Entry 7YP5 (X-ray diffraction, 2.33 A resolution); this record covers chains A and B.

== Chain A (and B) ==
Molecule: Glycosyltransferase
Organism: Streptomyces sp. SCSIO 01934
Notes: chain B of this document is another copy of the same molecule, construct and numbering; everything in this record applies to it too
UniProt: E5L4T5 (E5L4T5_9ACTN); residue numbers follow UniProt; this construct covers 1-417
Chain sequence (437 residues; each row starts with the number of its first residue; numbers below 1 keep their minus sign (Met-19 is residue -19)):
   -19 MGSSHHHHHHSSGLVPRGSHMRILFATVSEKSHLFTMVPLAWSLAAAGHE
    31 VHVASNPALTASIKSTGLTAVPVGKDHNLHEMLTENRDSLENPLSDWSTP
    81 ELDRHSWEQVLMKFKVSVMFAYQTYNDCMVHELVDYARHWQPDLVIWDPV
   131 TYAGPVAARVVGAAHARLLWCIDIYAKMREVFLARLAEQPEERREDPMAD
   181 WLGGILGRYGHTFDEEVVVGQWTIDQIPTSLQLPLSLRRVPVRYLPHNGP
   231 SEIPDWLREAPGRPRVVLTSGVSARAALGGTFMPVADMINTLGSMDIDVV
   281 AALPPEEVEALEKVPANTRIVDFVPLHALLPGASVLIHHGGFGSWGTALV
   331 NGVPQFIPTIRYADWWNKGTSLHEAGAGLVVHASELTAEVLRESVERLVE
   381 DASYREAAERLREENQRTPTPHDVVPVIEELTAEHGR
Not modelled in the structure: -19 to -2
Differences from the reference sequence: initiating methionine (-19); expression tag (-18 to 0)
Residues lining bound ligands:
  - r-1,2-propanediol (PGR), molecule 1: Ser12, His13, Thr16, Trp150, Gly321, Phe322, Trp345
  - r-1,2-propanediol (PGR), molecule 2: His13, Ala101, Tyr102, Tyr105, Val130, Trp150, Tyr155, Tyr342, Ala343
  - r-1,2-propanediol (PGR), molecule 3: Ala27, His29, Pro406, Glu409
  - r-1,2-propanediol (PGR), molecule 4: Ser75, Trp77, Ser97, Tyr102, Ile154, Tyr155, Ala343
  - r-1,2-propanediol (PGR), molecule 5: Leu248, Thr249, Ser250, Ala254, Leu258, Met268, Ile317, His318, His319, Pro338
  - thymidine-5'-diphosphate (TYD): Ser12, Phe15, His227, Asn228, Thr249, Ser250, Gly251, Val252, Ser253, Ala254, Ala282, Asp302, Phe303, Val304, Pro305, Leu306, His319, Gly321, Gly323, Ser324

== How chain A and chain B interact ==
Residue-residue contacts (69; chain A residue first):
  Val18(A) with Trp22(B), hydrophobic
  Trp22(A) with Val18(B), hydrophobic; Trp22(B); His227(B)
  Ser23(A) with Ala26(B)
  Ala25(A) with Leu225(B)
  Ala26(A) with Ser23(B); Leu225(B); Thr400(B); Pro401(B); His402(B), hydrogen bond (backbone-backbone)
  Ala27(A) with Thr400(B); His402(B)
  Gly28(A) with Leu225(B)
  His32(A) with Ile233(B)
  Thr40(A) with Glu232(B)
  Lys44(A) with Ser45(B); Ser231(B); Glu232(B), salt bridge
  Ser45(A) with Lys44(B); Ser45(B); Gly47(B), hydrogen bond (backbone-backbone)
  Thr46(A) with Thr46(B); Gly47(B)
  Gly47(A) with Ser45(B), hydrogen bond (backbone-backbone); Thr46(B); Gly47(B); His227(B)
  Leu48(A) with Ser231(B)
  Thr49(A) with Ser231(B); Ile233(B); His307(B), hydrogen bond
  Ala50(A) with Ser231(B), hydrogen bond (backbone-backbone); Glu232(B); Ile233(B), hydrogen bond (backbone-backbone)
  Val51(A) with Ile233(B), hydrophobic
  Pro52(A) with Glu232(B); Ile233(B)
  Asp115(A) with Arg238(B), hydrogen bond (backbone-side chain)
  Tyr116(A) with Arg238(B)
  His119(A) with Arg238(B)
  Leu225(A) with Ala25(B); Ala26(B); Gly28(B)
  His227(A) with Gly47(B), hydrogen bond (side chain-backbone)
  Pro230(A) with Lys44(B), hydrogen bond (backbone-side chain)
  Ser231(A) with Lys44(B); Leu48(B); Thr49(B), hydrogen bond; Ala50(B), hydrogen bond (backbone-backbone)
  Glu232(A) with Thr40(B); Lys44(B); Ala50(B); Pro52(B)
  Ile233(A) with His32(B); Thr49(B); Ala50(B), hydrogen bond (backbone-backbone); Val51(B), hydrophobic; Pro52(B)
  Arg238(A) with Asp115(B), salt bridge; His119(B)
  His307(A) with Thr49(B), hydrogen bond
  Thr400(A) with Ala26(B); Ala27(B)
  Pro401(A) with Ala26(B)
  His402(A) with Ala26(B), hydrogen bond (backbone-backbone); Ala27(B); His402(B), hydrogen bond (side chain-backbone)
  Val405(A) with His402(B)
Other interface residues (no listed pair), chain A (36 interface residues in all): Pro19, Glu112, Arg223
Other interface residues (no listed pair), chain B (36 interface residues in all): Pro19, Tyr116, Arg223, Pro230, Val405, Pro406

== In short ==
Chain A and chain B each contribute 36 residues to their interface; the contacts include 15 hydrogen bonds and
2 salt bridges. Among the polar pairs are Lys44(A)-Glu232(B), Arg238(A)-Asp115(B) and Thr49(A)-His307(B).
Chain A binds thymidine-5'-diphosphate and 5 copies of r-1,2-propanediol.
Chain A and chain B are both Glycosyltransferase (Streptomyces sp. SCSIO 01934); the structure, Crystal
structure of elaiophylin glycosyltransferase in complex with TDP, was determined by X-ray diffraction,
deposited together with 7YP3.
